6P9X - chains A and R of the 6 polymer chains in the assembly; structure by electron microscopy, 2.91 A resolution.

[Chain A]
Name: Guanine nucleotide-binding protein G(s) subunit alpha isoforms short
From: Homo sapiens
UniProt: P63092 (GNAS2_HUMAN); numbering as in UniProt (aligned over 1-394)
Amino-acid sequence (394 residues; row label = number of the first residue in the row):
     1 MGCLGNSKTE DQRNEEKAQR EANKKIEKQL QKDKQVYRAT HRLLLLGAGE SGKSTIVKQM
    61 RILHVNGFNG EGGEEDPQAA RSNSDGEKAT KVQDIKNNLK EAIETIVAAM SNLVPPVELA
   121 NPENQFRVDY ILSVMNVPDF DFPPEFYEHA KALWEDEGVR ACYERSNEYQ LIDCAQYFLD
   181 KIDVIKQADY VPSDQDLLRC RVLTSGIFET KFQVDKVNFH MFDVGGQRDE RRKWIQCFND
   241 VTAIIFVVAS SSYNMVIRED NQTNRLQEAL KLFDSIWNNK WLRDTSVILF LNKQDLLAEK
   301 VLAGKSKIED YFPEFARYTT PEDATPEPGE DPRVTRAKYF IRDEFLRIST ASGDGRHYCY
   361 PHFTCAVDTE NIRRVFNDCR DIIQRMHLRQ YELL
Unresolved in the structure: 1-10, 48-204, 250-263, 293-307, 365-370
Construct notes: conflict Lys271 (Asn in P63092), Asp274 (Lys in P63092), Lys280 (Arg in P63092), Asp284 (Thr in P63092), Thr285 (Ile in P63092)

[Chain R]
Name: Corticotropin-releasing factor receptor 1
From: Homo sapiens
UniProt: P34998 (CRFR1_HUMAN), isoform P34998-2; residue numbers follow UniProt; this construct covers 23-415
Amino-acid sequence (427 residues; each row starts with the number of its first residue):
     8 DYKDDDDLEV LFQGPASLQD QHCESLSLAS NISGLQCNAS VDLIGTCWPR SPAGQLVVRP
    68 CPAFFYGVRY NTTNNGYREC LANGSWAARV NYSECQEILN EEKKSKVHYH VAVIINYLGH
   128 CISLVALLVA FVLFLRLRSI RCLRNIIHWN LISAFILRNA TWFVVQLTMS PEVHQSNVGW
   188 CRLVTAAYNY FHVTNFFWMF GEGCYLHTAI VLTYTTDRLR KWMFICIGWG VPFPIIVAWA
   248 IGKLYYDNEK CWFGKRPGVY TDYIYQGPMI LVLLINFIFL FNIVRILMTK LRASTTSETI
   308 QYRKAVKATL VLLPLLGITY MLFFVNPGED EVSRVVFIYF NSFLESFQGF FVSVFYCFLN
   368 SEVRSAIRKR WHRWQDKHSI RARVARAMSI PTSPTRVSFH SIKQSTAVPA GLEVLFQGPH
   428 HHHHHHH
Unresolved in the structure: 8-111, 382-434
Disulfide bonds: Cys188-Cys258
Construct notes: expression tag (8-22, 416-434); conflict Thr222 (Ser in P34998)

[Chain A / chain R interface]
Residue-residue contacts (33):
  Gln35(A) - Arg227(R)  hydrogen bond
  His41(A) - Tyr221(R)
  Val217(A) - Tyr221(R)  hydrophobic
  Phe219(A) - Tyr221(R)
  Phe376(A) - Tyr221(R)  hydrogen bond (backbone-side chain)
  Cys379(A) - Tyr221(R)
  Arg380(A) - Thr220(R)
  Arg380(A) - Tyr221(R)  hydrogen bond (backbone-side chain)
  Asp381(A) - Lys297(R)  salt bridge
  Ile383(A) - Thr220(R)
  Ile383(A) - Tyr221(R)  hydrophobic
  Gln384(A) - Ile217(R)  hydrogen bond (side chain-backbone)
  Gln384(A) - Thr220(R)  hydrogen bond
  Gln384(A) - Lys297(R)  hydrogen bond
  Arg385(A) - Lys297(R)  hydrogen bond (side chain-backbone)
  Arg385(A) - Ser301(R)
  His387(A) - Ala216(R)
  His387(A) - Ile217(R)
  Leu388(A) - Ile217(R)  hydrophobic
  Gln390(A) - Arg151(R)
  Gln390(A) - Asn367(R)
  Tyr391(A) - Arg151(R)
  Tyr391(A) - His155(R)
  Tyr391(A) - Tyr212(R)
  Tyr391(A) - Leu213(R)  hydrophobic
  Tyr391(A) - Phe362(R)
  Glu392(A) - Asn367(R)
  Glu392(A) - Ser368(R)  hydrogen bond (side chain-backbone)
  Leu393(A) - Leu294(R)
  Leu393(A) - Ala315(R)  hydrophobic
  Leu394(A) - Leu294(R)  hydrophobic
  Leu394(A) - Leu298(R)  hydrophobic
  Leu394(A) - Lys311(R)  hydrogen bond (backbone-side chain)
Interface residues without a listed pair, chain A (20 interface residues in all): Arg38, Ala39
Interface residues without a listed pair, chain R (29 interface residues in all): Leu219, Asp224, Ile290, Ile293, Ala300, Lys314, Val318, Leu319, Leu322, Tyr363, Glu369

[Overview]
Chain A and chain R form an interface of 20 and 29 residues respectively; the contacts include 9 hydrogen
bonds and 1 salt bridge. Polar pairs include Asp381(A)-Lys297(R), Gln35(A)-Arg227(R) and Phe376(A)-Tyr221(R).
Here chain A is Guanine nucleotide-binding protein G(s) subunit alpha isoforms short and chain R is
Corticotropin-releasing factor receptor 1, both from Homo sapiens. Entry 6P9X (CRF1 Receptor Gs GPCR protein
complex with CRF1 peptide) was determined by electron microscopy together with 6P9Y from the same study.
